Entry 7UJ3 (X-ray diffraction, 3.50 A resolution); this record covers chains A and B.

== Chain A ==
Protein: RSV variant (construct pXCS847A) F2
From: Respiratory syncytial virus
Notes: engineered mutation(s): A100C
Reference sequence: A0A7D5GVC1 (A0A7D5GVC1_9MONO); residues 4-109 here correspond to UniProt positions 1-106 (UniProt number = residue number - 3)
Chain sequence (109 residues; each row starts with the number of its first residue):
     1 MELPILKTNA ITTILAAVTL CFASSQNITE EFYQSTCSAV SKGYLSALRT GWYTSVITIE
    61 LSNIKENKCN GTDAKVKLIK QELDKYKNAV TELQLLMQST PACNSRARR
Not modelled in the structure: 1-25, 65-71, 108-109
Differences from the reference sequence: initiating methionine (1); expression tag (2-3); variant Cys-103 (Ala100 in A0A7D5GVC1)

== Chain B ==
Protein: RSV variant (construct pXCS847A) F1
From: Respiratory syncytial virus
Notes: engineered mutation(s): I145S, S187I, D483S
Reference sequence: A0A7D5GVC1 (A0A7D5GVC1_9MONO); residues 137-513 here correspond to UniProt positions 134-510 (UniProt number = residue number - 3)
Chain sequence (410 residues; each row starts with the number of its first residue):
   137 FLGFLLGVGS ACASGIAVSK VLHLEGEVNK IKSALLSTNK AVVSLSNGVS VLTIKVLDLK
   197 NYIDKQLLPI VNKQSCSISN IETVIEFQQK NNRLLEITRE FSVNAGVTTP VSTYMLTNSE
   257 LLSLINDMPI TNDQKKLMSS NVQIVRQQSY SIMSIIKEEV LAYVVQLPLY GVIDTPCWKL
   317 HTSPLCTTNT KEGSNICLTR TDRGWYCDNA GSVSFFPQAE TCKVQSNRVF CDTMNSLTLP
   377 SEVNLCNIDI FNPKYDCKIM TSKTDVSSSV ITSLGAIVSC YGKTKCTASN KNRGIIKTFS
   437 NGCDYVSNKG VDTVSVGNTL YYVNKQEGKS LYVKGEPIIN FYDPLVFPSS EFDASISQVN
   497 EKINQSLAFI RKSDELLSAI GGYIPEAPRD GQAYVRKDGE WVLLSTFLGG
Not modelled in the structure: 208-216, 510-546
Cystine bridges: Cys-313/Cys-343, Cys-322/Cys-333, Cys-358/Cys-367, Cys-382/Cys-393, Cys-416/Cys-422
Glycans and other covalent adducts: N-acetylglucosamine (NAG) linked to Asn-500
Differences from the reference sequence: variant Cys-148 (Ile145 in A0A7D5GVC1), Ile-190 (Ser187 in A0A7D5GVC1), Ser-486 (Asp483 in A0A7D5GVC1); expression tag (514-546)

== How chain A and chain B interact ==
Pairs across the interface (212):
  Asn-27(A) / Asn-363(B)
  Ile-28(A) / Asn-363(B)
  Ile-28(A) / Leu-410(B)
  Ile-28(A) / Gln-462(B)
  Ile-28(A) / Gly-464(B)
  Ile-28(A) / Lys-465(B)
  Thr-29(A) / Leu-410(B)
  Thr-29(A) / Lys-465(B)
  Glu-30(A) / Thr-408(B)  hydrogen bond
  Glu-30(A) / Ser-409(B)  hydrogen bond (side chain-backbone)
  Glu-30(A) / Leu-410(B)  hydrogen bond (side chain-backbone)
  Glu-30(A) / Gly-411(B)
  Glu-30(A) / Tyr-441(B)  hydrogen bond
  Glu-30(A) / Lys-465(B)  hydrogen bond (backbone-backbone)
  Glu-30(A) / Ser-466(B)
  Glu-30(A) / Leu-467(B)  hydrogen bond (backbone-backbone)
  Glu-31(A) / Leu-467(B)
  Phe-32(A) / Ile-413(B)  hydrophobic
  Phe-32(A) / Cys-439(B)  hydrophobic
  Phe-32(A) / Asp-440(B)
  Phe-32(A) / Tyr-441(B)  hydrophobic
  Phe-32(A) / Leu-467(B)  hydrogen bond (backbone-backbone)
  Phe-32(A) / Tyr-468(B)
  Phe-32(A) / Val-469(B)  hydrogen bond (backbone-backbone)
  Tyr-33(A) / Asn-383(B)
  Tyr-33(A) / Val-469(B)
  Gln-34(A) / Tyr-468(B)  hydrogen bond
  Gln-34(A) / Val-469(B)  hydrogen bond (backbone-backbone)
  Gln-34(A) / Lys-470(B)
  Gln-34(A) / Gly-471(B)  hydrogen bond (side chain-backbone)
  Ser-35(A) / Leu-321(B)
  Ser-35(A) / Gly-471(B)
  Ser-35(A) / Glu-472(B)
  Ser-35(A) / Pro-473(B)
  Ser-35(A) / Ile-474(B)  hydrogen bond (backbone-backbone)
  Thr-36(A) / Arg-336(B)
  Thr-36(A) / Ile-386(B)
  Cys-37(A) / Thr-318(B)
  Cys-37(A) / Ser-319(B)  hydrogen bond (backbone-backbone)
  Cys-37(A) / Pro-320(B)
  Cys-37(A) / Leu-321(B)  hydrophobic
  Cys-37(A) / Ile-413(B)  hydrophobic
  Cys-37(A) / Ser-415(B)
  Cys-37(A) / Cys-439(B)  disulfide
  Ser-38(A) / Leu-316(B)
  Ser-38(A) / His-317(B)
  Ser-38(A) / Thr-318(B)
  Ser-38(A) / Arg-336(B)  hydrogen bond
  Ala-39(A) / Lys-315(B)
  Ala-39(A) / Leu-316(B)
  Ala-39(A) / His-317(B)  hydrogen bond (backbone-backbone)
  Ala-39(A) / Thr-408(B)
  Ala-39(A) / Ile-413(B)
  Val-40(A) / Trp-314(B)
  Val-40(A) / Lys-315(B)
  Val-40(A) / Leu-316(B)  hydrophobic
  Val-40(A) / Asn-383(B)
  Ser-41(A) / Trp-314(B)
  Ser-41(A) / Lys-315(B)  hydrogen bond (backbone-backbone)
  Ser-41(A) / His-317(B)
  Ser-41(A) / Ser-409(B)  hydrogen bond
  Gly-43(A) / Cys-313(B)
  Tyr-44(A) / Thr-311(B)
  Tyr-44(A) / Pro-312(B)
  Tyr-44(A) / Cys-313(B)  hydrogen bond (backbone-backbone)
  Tyr-44(A) / Trp-341(B)  hydrophobic
  Tyr-44(A) / Val-360(B)  hydrophobic
  Tyr-44(A) / Asn-363(B)
  Tyr-44(A) / Val-365(B)  hydrophobic
  Tyr-44(A) / Ser-409(B)  hydrogen bond
  Tyr-44(A) / Gln-462(B)  hydrogen bond
  Leu-45(A) / Asp-310(B)
  Leu-45(A) / Thr-311(B)
  Leu-45(A) / Cys-313(B)
  Leu-45(A) / Asn-363(B)  hydrogen bond (backbone-backbone)
  Leu-45(A) / Arg-364(B)
  Leu-45(A) / Val-365(B)  hydrogen bond (backbone-backbone)
  Ser-46(A) / Val-308(B)
  Ser-46(A) / Ile-309(B)
  Ser-46(A) / Asp-310(B)  hydrogen bond (backbone-backbone)
  Ser-46(A) / Thr-311(B)  hydrogen bond
  Ser-46(A) / Cys-313(B)  hydrogen bond (backbone-side chain)
  Ser-46(A) / Arg-364(B)  hydrogen bond (backbone-side chain)
  Ser-46(A) / Val-365(B)
  Ala-47(A) / Tyr-306(B)
  Ala-47(A) / Val-308(B)
  Ala-47(A) / Arg-364(B)
  Ala-47(A) / Val-365(B)  hydrogen bond (backbone-backbone)
  Ala-47(A) / Phe-366(B)
  Ala-47(A) / Cys-367(B)
  Leu-48(A) / Leu-305(B)
  Leu-48(A) / Tyr-306(B)
  Leu-48(A) / Gly-307(B)
  Leu-48(A) / Val-308(B)  hydrogen bond (backbone-backbone)
  Leu-48(A) / Cys-343(B)  hydrophobic
  Leu-48(A) / Asn-345(B)
  Leu-48(A) / Phe-352(B)  hydrophobic
  Leu-48(A) / Cys-367(B)
  Arg-49(A) / Gln-284(B)
  Arg-49(A) / Pro-304(B)
  Arg-49(A) / Leu-305(B)
  Arg-49(A) / Tyr-306(B)
  Arg-49(A) / Cys-367(B)  hydrogen bond (backbone-backbone)
  Arg-49(A) / Asp-368(B)  salt bridge
  Arg-49(A) / Thr-369(B)  hydrogen bond (backbone-side chain)
  Thr-50(A) / Leu-305(B)  hydrogen bond (backbone-backbone)
  Thr-50(A) / Gly-307(B)  hydrogen bond (side chain-backbone)
  Thr-50(A) / Val-308(B)
  Gly-51(A) / Leu-305(B)  hydrogen bond (backbone-backbone)
  Trp-52(A) / Ala-147(B)
  Trp-52(A) / Ser-150(B)
  Trp-52(A) / Gln-284(B)
  Trp-52(A) / Tyr-286(B)  hydrophobic
  Trp-52(A) / Gln-302(B)
  Trp-52(A) / Leu-303(B)
  Trp-52(A) / Pro-304(B)  hydrophobic
  Trp-52(A) / Leu-305(B)
  Tyr-53(A) / Ser-186(B)
  Tyr-53(A) / Leu-188(B)
  Tyr-53(A) / Met-264(B)  hydrophobic
  Tyr-53(A) / Val-301(B)
  Tyr-53(A) / Gln-302(B)
  Tyr-53(A) / Leu-303(B)  hydrogen bond (backbone-backbone)
  Tyr-53(A) / Leu-305(B)
  Thr-54(A) / Val-154(B)
  Thr-54(A) / Val-301(B)
  Ser-55(A) / Leu-188(B)  hydrogen bond (side chain-backbone)
  Ser-55(A) / Val-300(B)
  Ser-55(A) / Val-301(B)  hydrogen bond (backbone-backbone)
  Val-56(A) / Leu-158(B)  hydrophobic
  Val-56(A) / Val-187(B)
  Val-56(A) / Leu-188(B)
  Val-56(A) / Thr-189(B)
  Val-56(A) / Ile-190(B)  hydrogen bond (backbone-backbone)
  Val-56(A) / Ala-298(B)  hydrophobic
  Ile-57(A) / Ile-190(B)
  Ile-57(A) / Val-192(B)  hydrophobic
  Ile-57(A) / Leu-252(B)  hydrophobic
  Ile-57(A) / Leu-297(B)
  Ile-57(A) / Ala-298(B)
  Ile-57(A) / Tyr-299(B)  hydrogen bond (backbone-backbone)
  Ile-57(A) / Val-301(B)  hydrophobic
  Thr-58(A) / Thr-189(B)
  Thr-58(A) / Ile-190(B)  hydrogen bond (side chain-backbone)
  Thr-58(A) / Lys-191(B)
  Thr-58(A) / Val-192(B)  hydrogen bond (backbone-backbone)
  Thr-58(A) / Val-296(B)
  Thr-58(A) / Leu-297(B)
  Thr-58(A) / Ala-298(B)
  Ile-59(A) / Val-192(B)
  Ile-59(A) / Leu-193(B)
  Ile-59(A) / Leu-195(B)  hydrophobic
  Ile-59(A) / Ile-233(B)  hydrophobic
  Ile-59(A) / Val-296(B)
  Ile-59(A) / Leu-297(B)  hydrogen bond (backbone-backbone)
  Ile-59(A) / Tyr-299(B)  hydrophobic
  Glu-60(A) / Lys-191(B)  salt bridge
  Glu-60(A) / Leu-193(B)
  Glu-60(A) / Asp-194(B)
  Glu-60(A) / Leu-195(B)  hydrogen bond (backbone-backbone)
  Glu-60(A) / Lys-196(B)  hydrogen bond (backbone-backbone)
  Glu-60(A) / Asn-197(B)
  Glu-60(A) / Glu-295(B)
  Leu-61(A) / Lys-196(B)
  Leu-61(A) / Ile-292(B)  hydrophobic
  Leu-61(A) / Glu-295(B)  hydrogen bond (backbone-backbone)
  Leu-61(A) / Val-296(B)
  Leu-61(A) / Leu-297(B)
  Ser-62(A) / Lys-196(B)
  Ser-62(A) / Ile-199(B)
  Ser-62(A) / Asp-200(B)  hydrogen bond
  Asn-63(A) / Lys-196(B)
  Lys-75(A) / Ile-217(B)
  Lys-75(A) / Val-220(B)
  Ile-79(A) / Leu-203(B)  hydrophobic
  Ile-79(A) / Val-220(B)  hydrophobic
  Glu-82(A) / Phe-223(B)
  Glu-82(A) / Gln-224(B)
  Glu-82(A) / Asn-227(B)  hydrogen bond
  Glu-82(A) / Leu-231(B)
  Leu-83(A) / Phe-223(B)  hydrophobic
  Lys-85(A) / Leu-231(B)
  Tyr-86(A) / Leu-195(B)  hydrophobic
  Tyr-86(A) / Ile-199(B)  hydrophobic
  Tyr-86(A) / Asn-227(B)
  Ala-89(A) / Leu-230(B)  hydrophobic
  Ala-89(A) / Thr-234(B)  hydrogen bond (backbone-side chain)
  Val-90(A) / Ile-292(B)
  Glu-92(A) / Thr-234(B)
  Glu-92(A) / Ser-238(B)  hydrogen bond
  Leu-93(A) / Thr-234(B)
  Leu-93(A) / Ile-292(B)  hydrophobic
  Leu-93(A) / Leu-297(B)  hydrophobic
  Gln-94(A) / Ile-292(B)
  Leu-96(A) / Phe-237(B)
  Leu-96(A) / Gly-242(B)
  Leu-96(A) / Met-289(B)  hydrophobic
  Met-97(A) / His-159(B)
  Met-97(A) / Met-289(B)  hydrophobic
  Met-97(A) / Ser-290(B)
  Met-97(A) / Ile-292(B)  hydrophobic
  Thr-100(A) / Lys-156(B)
  Pro-101(A) / Ile-152(B)
  Pro-101(A) / Ala-241(B)
  Pro-101(A) / Val-243(B)  hydrophobic
  Pro-101(A) / Ile-288(B)  hydrophobic
  Cys-103(A) / Cys-148(B)  hydrogen bond
  Cys-103(A) / Tyr-286(B)  hydrogen bond
  Ser-105(A) / Gly-145(B)
  Ser-105(A) / Ser-146(B)
  Arg-106(A) / Val-144(B)
  Ala-107(A) / Val-144(B)
Other interface residues (no listed pair), chain A (57 interface residues in all): Lys-42, Ala-102
Other interface residues (no listed pair), chain B (126 interface residues in all): Leu-142, Gly-143, Gly-151, Val-185, Met-251, Leu-260, Pro-265, Leu-273, Ser-285, Ile-291, Lys-293, Ser-350, Ser-362, Met-370, Glu-463
Cross-chain cystine bridges: Cys-37(A)/Cys-439(B)

== In short ==
57 residues of chain A face 126 of chain B across their interface; the contacts include 1 disulfide bond, 50
hydrogen bonds and 2 salt bridges. Polar contacts include Arg-49(A)/Asp-368(B), Glu-60(A)/Lys-191(B) and
Glu-30(A)/Thr-408(B). Covalently linked N-acetylglucosamine: at Asn-500(B).
Here chain A is RSV variant (construct pXCS847A) F2 and chain B is RSV variant (construct pXCS847A) F1, both
from Respiratory syncytial virus. Entry 7UJ3 (Crystal structure of Human respiratory syncytial virus F variant
(construct pXCS847A)) was determined by X-ray diffraction.
